9J3E - chains A and I of the 12 polymer chains in the assembly; structure by electron microscopy, 3.00 A resolution.

# Chain A
Protein: RND efflux system, OprJ-like protein
Source organism: Klebsiella pneumoniae
Reference sequence: A0A411AKN6 (A0A411AKN6_KLEPN); numbering as in UniProt (aligned over 1-477)
Amino-acid sequence (483 residues; numbered 1 to 483; the number before each row is that of its first residue):
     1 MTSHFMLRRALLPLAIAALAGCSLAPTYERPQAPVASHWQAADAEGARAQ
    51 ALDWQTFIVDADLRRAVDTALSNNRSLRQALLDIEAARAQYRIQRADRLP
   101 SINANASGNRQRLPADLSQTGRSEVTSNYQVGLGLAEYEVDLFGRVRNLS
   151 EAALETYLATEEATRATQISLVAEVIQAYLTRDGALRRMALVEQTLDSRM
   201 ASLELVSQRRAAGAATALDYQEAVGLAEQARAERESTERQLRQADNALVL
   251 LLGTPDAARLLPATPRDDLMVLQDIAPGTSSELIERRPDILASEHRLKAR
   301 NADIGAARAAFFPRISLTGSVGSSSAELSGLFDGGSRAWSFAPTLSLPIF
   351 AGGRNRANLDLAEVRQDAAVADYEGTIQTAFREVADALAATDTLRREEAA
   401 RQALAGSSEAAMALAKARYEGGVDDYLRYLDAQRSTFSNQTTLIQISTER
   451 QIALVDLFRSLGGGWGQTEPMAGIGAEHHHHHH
Disordered / not traced: 1-60, 463-483
Differences from the reference sequence: expression tag (478-483)

# Chain I
Protein: RND efflux system, MexC-like protein
Source organism: Klebsiella pneumoniae
Reference sequence: A0A411AKL2 (A0A411AKL2_KLEPN); residue numbers follow UniProt; this construct covers 1-387
Amino-acid sequence (395 residues; numbered 1 to 395; the number before each row is that of its first residue):
     1 MNKFREWITFSVISCLVAVTLVGCDKPEEQREEAPAREVDVLSVKTEPFT
    51 VFAELPGRIEPVRVAEVRARVAGIVLKRTFEEGADVKAGDVLFQIDPAPF
   101 KAALSRAQGELARAEAQLFQAQAMVRRYEPLVKIDAVSQQDFDNAMAALQ
   151 SAQADKRSAQANVETARLDLGYAEVRAPIAGRIGRAQVTEGALVGQGEAT
   201 LLARIQQLDPVYADFTQPAADALRLRAAIAEGKVAGASDQPLSLRVDGTD
   251 IERKGTLLFTDISVDRSTGQIALRGQFDNPEGVLLPGMYVRVRTPQGLNQ
   301 NAILVPQRAVQRSADGQASVMLLGEGDTVEVRQVTTGAMQGSRWQISEGL
   351 QAGDKVITSSLAAIRPGAKVIPREQGAAEKAPQSQAQWSHPQFEK
Disordered / not traced: 1-35, 374-395
Differences from the reference sequence: expression tag (388-395)

# Interface between chain A and chain I
Contacting residue pairs (11):
  Leu414(A) - Ile134(I)
  Ala417(A) - Leu131(I)
  Ala417(A) - Ile134(I)  hydrophobic
  Arg418(A) - Leu131(I)
  Arg418(A) - Ala136(I)  hydrogen bond (side chain-backbone)
  Arg418(A) - Val137(I)
  Gly421(A) - Arg127(I)
  Gly422(A) - Arg127(I)
  Val423(A) - Arg127(I)
  Val423(A) - Tyr128(I)  hydrophobic
  Val423(A) - Leu131(I)  hydrophobic

# Overview
Chain A and chain I each contribute 6 residues to their interface; the contacts include 1 hydrogen bond. Its
one hydrogen-bonded contact is Arg418(A)-Ala136(I).
Here chain A is RND efflux system, OprJ-like protein and chain I is RND efflux system, MexC-like protein, both
from Klebsiella pneumoniae. Entry 9J3E (Cryo-EM structure of TMexCD1-TOprJ1 in complex with
1-(1-naphthylmethyl)piperazine) was determined by electron microscopy.
